PDB entry 4OWF | X-ray diffraction, 2.00 A resolution | chains B and G of the 3 polymer chains in the assembly

== Chain B ==
Protein: NF-kappa-B essential modulator
From: Mus musculus
Notes: EC 6.3.2.-
UniProtKB: O88522 (NEMO_MOUSE); residue numbers follow UniProt; this construct covers 250-339
Amino-acid sequence (90 residues; each row starts with the number of its first residue):
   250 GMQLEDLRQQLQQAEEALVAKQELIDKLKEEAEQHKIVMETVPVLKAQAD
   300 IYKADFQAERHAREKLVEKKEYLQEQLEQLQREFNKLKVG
Unresolved in the structure: 250, 337-339
Curated features (UniProtKB/Swiss-Prot):
  - region: Leu315 to Leu336 (Leucine-zipper)
  - cross-link (Glycyl lysine isopeptide (Lys-Gly)): Lys270 (interchain with G-Cter in SUMO), Lys276 (interchain with G-Cter in ubiquitin), Lys278 (interchain with G-Cter in ubiquitin), Lys285 (interchain with G-Cter in ubiquitin), Lys295 (interchain with G-Cter in ubiquitin), Lys302 (interchain with G-Cter in SUMO), Lys314 (interchain with G-Cter in ubiquitin), Lys318 (interchain with G-Cter in ubiquitin), Lys319 (interchain with G-Cter in ubiquitin)
  - mutagenesis: Lys278 (K278R: Slight decrease in TRAF6-induced polyubiquitination), Val293 (V293A: Abolishes linear polyubiquitin-binding, impairs 'Lys-63'-linked polyubiquitin-binding and impairs NF-kappa-B activation; when associated with A-301 and A-302), Tyr301 (Y301A: Abolishes linear polyubiquitin-binding, impairs 'Lys-63'-linked polyubiquitin-binding and impairs NF-kappa-B activation; when associated with A-293 and A-302), Lys302 (K302A: Abolishes linear polyubiquitin-binding, impairs 'Lys-63'-linked polyubiquitin-binding and impairs NF-kappa-B activation; when associated with A-293 and A-301), Phe305 (F305A: Abolishes linear polyubiquitin-binding, impairs 'Lys-63'-linked polyubiquitin-binding and impairs of NF-kappa-B activation), Arg309 (R309A: Abolishes linear polyubiquitin-binding, no effect on 'Lys-63'-linked polyubiquitin-binding and impairs NF-kappa-B activation; when associated with A-312 and A-313), Arg312 (R312A: Abolishes linear polyubiquitin-binding, no effect on 'Lys-63'-linked polyubiquitin-binding and impairs NF-kappa-B activation; when associated with A-309 and A-313), Glu313 (E313A: Impairs linear polyubiquitin-binding. Abolishes linear polyubiquitin-binding, no effect on 'Lys-63'-linked polyubiquitin-binding and impairs NF-kappa-B activation ...), Lys314 (K314R: Slight decrease in TRAF6-induced polyubiquitination. Important decrease in TRAF6-induced polyubiquitination; when associated with R-318 and R-319), Val316 (V316P: Loss of interaction with TRAF6 and TRAF6-induced polyubiquitination), Glu317 (E317A: Abolishes linear polyubiquitin-binding; when associated with A-313 and A-320), Lys318 (K318R: Slight decrease in TRAF6-induced polyubiquitination. Decrease in TRAF6-induced polyubiquitination; when associated with R-319. Important decrease in TRAF6-induced polyubiquitination ...), 2 further mutagenesis entries in UniProt
What the authors report for this chain:
  - mutagenesis - Q271A/D275A: unchanged binding to IKK1 and IKK2
  - mutagenesis - Q271A, Q271A/D275A, D275A: unchanged binding to linear tetraubiquitin
  - mutagenesis - Q271A, Q271A/D275A, D275A: decreased signaling in response to IL-beta
  - mutagenesis - Q271A/D275A, Q271A/D275A/E313A, Q271A/D275A/K278R/K302R, F305A: decreased signaling in response to IL-1beta
  - mutagenesis - Q271A/D275A: decreased signaling in response to TNF-alpha
  - post-translational modification sites: Lys278, Lys302 (citing earlier work)
  - mutagenesis - E313A: decreased signaling
  - mutagenesis - Q271A/D275A: decreased catalytic activity on TNF-alpha

== Chain G ==
Protein: E3 ubiquitin-protein ligase RNF31
From: Homo sapiens
Notes: EC 6.3.2.-
UniProtKB: Q96EP0 (RNF31_HUMAN); residues 350-379 here correspond to UniProt positions 199-228 (UniProt number = residue number - 151)
Amino-acid sequence (30 residues; row label = number of the first residue in the row):
   350 ARGRWACQSCTFENEAAAVLCSICERPRLA
Unresolved in the structure: 350
Metal / ion sites: Zn2+: Cys356, Cys359, Cys370, Cys373
What the authors report for this chain:
  - Zn2+ coordination: Cys356, Cys359, Cys370, Cys373

== Chain B / chain G interface ==
Pairs across the interface (11):
  Leu260(B) - Arg351(G)
  Gln261(B) - Leu378(G)
  Glu264(B) - Arg351(G)  salt bridge
  Glu264(B) - Arg377(G)  salt bridge
  Leu267(B) - Val368(G)  hydrophobic
  Leu267(B) - Pro376(G)
  Val268(B) - Leu378(G)
  Val268(B) - Ala379(G)
  Gln271(B) - Arg375(G)
  Gln271(B) - Pro376(G)
  Asp275(B) - Arg375(G)  salt bridge
Also at the interface, not in a pair above, chain G (8 interface residues in all): Leu369
From the paper, about this interface:
  - pairs named by the authors: Glu264(B)-Arg377(G) (salt bridge), Asp275(B)-Arg375(G) (salt bridge)
  - interface residues, chain B: Glu264(B)
  - hot spots on chain B (mutagenesis) - D275A: decreased binding to HOIP
  - interface residues, chain G: Leu378(G), Ala379(G)

== Overview ==
7 residues of chain B face 8 of chain G across their interface, with 3 salt bridges. Among the polar pairs are
Glu264(B)-Arg351(G), Glu264(B)-Arg377(G) and Asp275(B)-Arg375(G). The paper describes salt bridges between
Glu264(B) and Arg377(G) and Asp275(B) and Arg375(G). From the paper: Q271A/D275A, Q271A/D275A/E313A and
Q271A/D275A/K278R/K302R of chain B, among others, reduce signaling in response to IL-1beta; interface residues
Glu264(B) and Leu378(G) among others; 7 substitutions were tested in all.
Chain B is NF-kappa-B essential modulator (Mus musculus) and chain G is E3 ubiquitin-protein ligase RNF31
(Homo sapiens); the structure, Crystal structure of the NEMO CoZi in complex with HOIP NZF1 domain, was
determined by X-ray diffraction.
